Entry 7WTQ (electron microscopy, 3.70 A resolution); this record covers chains C2 and SO of the 18 polymer chains in the assembly.

== Chain C2 ==
Molecule: 18S rRNA
From: Saccharomyces cerevisiae
Sequence (1800 nucleotides; row label = number of the first residue in the row):
     1 UAUCUGGUUGAUCCUGCCAGUAGUCAUAUGCUUGUCUCAAAGAUUAAGCC
    51 AUGCAUGUCUAAGUAUAAGCAAUUUAUACAGUGAAACUGCGAAUGGCUCA
   101 UUAAAUCAGUUAUCGUUUAUUUGAUAGUUCCUUUACUACAUGGUAUAACU
   151 GUGGUAAUUCUAGAGCUAAUACAUGCUUAAAAUCUCGACCCUUUGGAAGA
   201 GAUGUAUUUAUUAGAUAAAAAAUCAAUGUCUUCGGACUCUUUGAUGAUUC
   251 AUAAUAACUUUUCGAAUCGCAUGGCCUUGUGCUGGCGAUGGUUCAUUCAA
   301 AUUUCUGCCCUAUCAACUUUCGAUGGUAGGAUAGUGGCCUACCAUGGUUU
   351 CAACGGGUAACGGGGAAUAAGGGUUCGAUUCCGGAGAGGGAGCCUGAGAA
   401 ACGGCUACCACAUCCAAGGAAGGCAGCAGGCGCGCAAAUUACCCAAUCCU
   451 AAUUCAGGGAGGUAGUGACAAUAAAUAACGAUACAGGGCCCAUUCGGGUC
   501 UUGUAAUUGGAAUGAGUACAAUGUAAAUACCUUAACGAGGAACAAUUGGA
   551 GGGCAAGUCUGGUGCCAGCAGCCGCGGUAAUUCCAGCUCCAAUAGCGUAU
   601 AUUAAAGUUGUUGCAGUUAAAAAGCUCGUAGUUGAACUUUGGGCCCGGUU
   651 GGCCGGUCCGAUUUUUUCGUGUACUGGAUUUCCAACGGGGCCUUUCCUUC
   701 UGGCUAACCUUGAGUCCUUGUGGCUCUUGGCGAACCAGGACUUUUACUUU
   751 GAAAAAAUUAGAGUGUUCAAAGCAGGCGUAUUGCUCGAAUAUAUUAGCAU
   801 GGAAUAAUAGAAUAGGACGUUUGGUUCUAUUUUGUUGGUUUCUAGGACCA
   851 UCGUAAUGAUUAAUAGGGACGGUCGGGGGCAUCAGUAUUCAAUUGUCAGA
   901 GGUGAAAUUCUUGGAUUUAUUGAAGACUAACUACUGCGAAAGCAUUUGCC
   951 AAGGACGUUUUCAUUAAUCAAGAACGAAAGUUAGGGGAUCGAAGAUGAUC
  1001 AGAUACCGUCGUAGUCUUAACCAUAAACUAUGCCGACUAGGGAUCGGGUG
  1051 GUGUUUUUUUAAUGACCCACUCGGCACCUUACGAGAAAUCAAAGUCUUUG
  1101 GGUUCUGGGGGGAGUAUGGUCGCAAGGCUGAAACUUAAAGGAAUUGACGG
  1151 AAGGGCACCACCAGGAGUGGAGCCUGCGGCUUAAUUUGACUCAACACGGG
  1201 GAAACUCACCAGGUCCAGACACAAUAAGGAUUGACAGAUUGAGAGCUCUU
  1251 UCUUGAUUUUGUGGGUGGUGGUGCAUGGCCGUUCUUAGUUGGUGGAGUGA
  1301 UUUGUCUGCUUAAUUGCGAUAACGAACGAGACCUUAACCUACUAAAUAGU
  1351 GGUGCUAGCAUUUGCUGGUUAUCCACUUCUUAGAGGGACUAUCGGUUUCA
  1401 AGCCGAUGGAAGUUUGAGGCAAUAACAGGUCUGUGAUGCCCUUAGACGUU
  1451 CUGGGCCGCACGCGCGCUACACUGACGGAGCCAGCGAGUCUAACCUUGGC
  1501 CGAGAGGUCUUGGUAAUCUUGUGAAACUCCGUCGUGCUGGGGAUAGAGCA
  1551 UUGUAAUUAUUGCUCUUCAACGAGGAAUUCCUAGUAAGCGCAAGUCAUCA
  1601 GCUUGCGUUGAUUACGUCCCUGCCCUUUGUACACACCGCCCGUCGCUAGU
  1651 ACCGAUUGAAUGGCUUAGUGAGGCCUCAGGAUCUGCUUAGAGAAGGGGGC
  1701 AACUCCAUCUCAGAGCGGAGAAUUUGGACAAACUUGGUCAUUUAGAGGAA
  1751 CUAAAAGUCGUAACAAGGUUUCCGUAGGUGAACCUGCGGAAGGAUCAUUA
Not modelled in the structure: 73-75, 133-135, 489-498, 651-683, 707-732, 1140, 1157-1621, 1631-1634

== Chain SO ==
Protein: 40S ribosomal protein S14-A
From: Saccharomyces cerevisiae
UniProtKB: P06367 (RS14A_YEAST); residues 1-137 here = UniProt positions 1-137
Sequence (137 residues; row label = number of the first residue in the row):
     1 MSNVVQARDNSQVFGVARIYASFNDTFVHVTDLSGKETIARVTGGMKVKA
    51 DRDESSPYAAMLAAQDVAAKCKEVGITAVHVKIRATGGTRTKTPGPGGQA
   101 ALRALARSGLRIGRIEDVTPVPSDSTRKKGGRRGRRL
Not modelled in the structure: 1-9
Swiss-Prot annotation at these positions:
  - modified residue: Ser-2 (N-acetylserine)

== Chain C2 / chain SO interface ==
Residue-residue contacts (69):
  G885(C2) with Ser-123(SO), hydrogen bond to the base
  U886(C2) with Val-121(SO), hydrogen bond to the sugar; Pro-122(SO), base contact; Ser-123(SO), hydrogen bond to the base
  A887(C2) with Pro-120(SO), sugar contact; Pro-122(SO), sugar contact; Ser-125(SO), hydrogen bond to the sugar
  U888(C2) with Thr-126(SO), sugar contact
  U894(C2) with Lys-36(SO), sugar contact
  G895(C2) with His-29(SO), base contact; Glu-37(SO), sugar contact; Thr-38(SO), hydrogen bond to the sugar
  U896(C2) with Thr-38(SO), sugar contact; Arg-41(SO), hydrogen bond to the base
  C897(C2) with Arg-41(SO), hydrogen bond to the base
  A898(C2) with Met-46(SO), sugar contact
  G899(C2) with Met-46(SO), phosphate contact
  A900(C2) with Asp-25(SO), phosphate contact; Thr-43(SO), phosphate contact; Gly-45(SO), phosphate contact; Glu-54(SO), phosphate contact
  G901(C2) with Asp-25(SO), phosphate contact
  G902(C2) with Asn-24(SO), hydrogen bond to the base; Asp-51(SO), base contact
  U903(C2) with Asp-51(SO), base contact
  A905(C2) with Arg-52(SO), phosphate contact
  A906(C2) with Asp-51(SO), phosphate contact
  A915(C2) with Arg-41(SO), base contact
  U916(C2) with Phe-27(SO), base contact; Arg-41(SO), base contact
  U917(C2) with Tyr-20(SO), sugar contact; His-29(SO), hydrogen bond to the sugar
  U918(C2) with Arg-18(SO), hydrogen bond to the sugar; His-29(SO), sugar contact; Gly-35(SO), hydrogen bond to the sugar; Arg-84(SO), salt bridge to the phosphate
  A919(C2) with Arg-18(SO), sugar contact; Gly-35(SO), sugar contact; Lys-36(SO), hydrogen bond to the base
  U920(C2) with Lys-36(SO), sugar contact
  G925(C2) with Thr-126(SO), base contact
  C927(C2) with Ser-123(SO), base contact; Asp-124(SO), hydrogen bond to the sugar
  U928(C2) with Ser-123(SO), base contact; Asp-124(SO), phosphate contact
  A929(C2) with Pro-122(SO), base contact; Ser-123(SO), hydrogen bond to the base; Asp-124(SO), sugar contact
  A988(C2) with Thr-126(SO), base contact
  U989(C2) with Thr-126(SO), sugar contact; Arg-127(SO), hydrogen bond to the sugar
  C990(C2) with Arg-127(SO), sugar contact; Lys-129(SO), phosphate contact
  G991(C2) with Lys-129(SO), phosphate contact; Gly-130(SO), phosphate contact
  A1005(C2) with Leu-137(SO), sugar contact
  C1006(C2) with Arg-136(SO), phosphate contact; Leu-137(SO), phosphate contact
  G1008(C2) with Lys-129(SO), salt bridge to the phosphate
  U1009(C2) with Lys-129(SO), salt bridge to the phosphate
  U1770(C2) with Arg-136(SO), salt bridge to the phosphate
  U1785(C2) with Arg-133(SO), salt bridge to the phosphate
  G1786(C2) with Gly-130(SO), phosphate contact
  C1787(C2) with Arg-127(SO), salt bridge to the phosphate; Gly-131(SO), phosphate contact; Arg-132(SO), phosphate contact
  G1788(C2) with Arg-127(SO), salt bridge to the phosphate; Arg-132(SO), salt bridge to the phosphate
  G1789(C2) with Arg-132(SO), salt bridge to the phosphate
Also at the interface, not in a pair above, chain C2 (44 interface residues in all): A907, A926, U1004, C1007
Also at the interface, not in a pair above, chain SO (37 interface residues in all): Ser-22, Gly-88, Arg-90, Lys-128

== Summary ==
The interface between chain C2 and chain SO involves 44 residues on one side and 37 on the other, with 15
hydrogen bonds and 9 salt bridges. Polar pairs include G885(C2)/Ser-123(SO), U886(C2)/Ser-123(SO) and
U896(C2)/Arg-41(SO).
Chain C2 is 18S rRNA and chain SO is 40S ribosomal protein S14-A, both from Saccharomyces cerevisiae; the
structure, Cryo-EM structure of a yeast pre-40S ribosomal subunit - State Tsr1-2 (without Rps2), was
determined by electron microscopy (same publication as 7WTN, 7WTO, 7WTP and 7WTR).
